5W66 - chains Q and T of the 20 polymer chains in the assembly; structure by electron microscopy, 3.90 A resolution.

[Chain Q]
Protein: RNA polymerase I-specific transcription initiation factor RRN11
Source organism: Saccharomyces cerevisiae (strain ATCC 204508 / S288c)
UniProt: Q04712 (RRN11_YEAST); residues 1-507 here = UniProt positions 1-507
Chain sequence (507 residues; numbered 1 to 507; the number before each row is that of its first residue):
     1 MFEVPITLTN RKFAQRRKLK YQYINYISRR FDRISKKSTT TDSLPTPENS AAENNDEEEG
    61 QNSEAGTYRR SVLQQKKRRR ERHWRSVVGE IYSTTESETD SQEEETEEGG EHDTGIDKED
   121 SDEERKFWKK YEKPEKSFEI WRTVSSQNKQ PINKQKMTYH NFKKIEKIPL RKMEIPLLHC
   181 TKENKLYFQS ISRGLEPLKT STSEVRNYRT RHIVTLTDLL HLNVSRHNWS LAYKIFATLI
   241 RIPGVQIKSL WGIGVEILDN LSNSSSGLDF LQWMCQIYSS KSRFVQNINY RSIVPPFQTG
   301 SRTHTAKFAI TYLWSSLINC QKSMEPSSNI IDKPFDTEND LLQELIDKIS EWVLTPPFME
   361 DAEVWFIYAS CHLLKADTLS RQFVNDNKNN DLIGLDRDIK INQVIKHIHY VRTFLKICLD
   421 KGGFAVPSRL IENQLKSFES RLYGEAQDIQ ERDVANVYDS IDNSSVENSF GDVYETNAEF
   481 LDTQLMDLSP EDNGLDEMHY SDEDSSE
Not modelled in the structure: 37-120, 327-336, 444-507

[Chain T]
Molecule: template strand DNA
Sequence (54 nucleotides; each row starts with the number of its first residue):
     1 TGTCTTCAAC TGCTTTCGCA TGAAGTACCT CCCAACTACT TTTCCTCACA CTTG

[How chain Q and chain T interact]
Residue-residue contacts - 12 pairs, chain Q then chain T:
  Asn-10(Q) / DT40(T)  base contact
  Lys-18(Q) / DT40(T)  salt bridge to the phosphate
  Ser-121(Q) / DT40(T)  phosphate contact
  Ile-288(Q) / DT37(T)  base contact
  Ile-288(Q) / DA38(T)  sugar contact
  Asn-289(Q) / DA38(T)  sugar contact
  Asn-289(Q) / DC39(T)  hydrogen bond to the phosphate
  Tyr-290(Q) / DA38(T)  phosphate contact
  Arg-291(Q) / DA38(T)  hydrogen bond to the phosphate
  Ser-292(Q) / DT37(T)  hydrogen bond to the phosphate
  Ser-292(Q) / DA38(T)  hydrogen bond to the phosphate
  Ile-293(Q) / DA38(T)  phosphate contact
Also at the interface, not in a pair above, chain Q (10 interface residues in all): Glu-124

[Overview]
10 residues of chain Q and 4 residues of chain T are in contact; the contacts include 4 hydrogen bonds and 1
salt bridge. Polar pairs include Asn-289(Q)/DC39(T), Arg-291(Q)/DA38(T) and Ser-292(Q)/DT37(T).
Chain Q is RNA polymerase I-specific transcription initiation factor RRN11 (Saccharomyces cerevisiae (strain
ATCC 204508 / S288c)) and chain T is template strand DNA; the structure, RNA polymerase I Initial Transcribing
Complex State 3, was determined by electron microscopy together with 5W65, 5W5Y and 5W64 from the same study.
